PDB entry 9D3S | electron microscopy, 3.10 A resolution | chains C and I of the 10 polymer chains in the assembly

Chain C:
Protein: Histone H2A type 2-A
Organism: Homo sapiens
UniProtKB: Q6FI13 (H2A2A_HUMAN); residues 14-118 here correspond to UniProt positions 15-119 (UniProt number = residue number + 1)
Amino-acid sequence (105 residues; each row starts with the number of its first residue):
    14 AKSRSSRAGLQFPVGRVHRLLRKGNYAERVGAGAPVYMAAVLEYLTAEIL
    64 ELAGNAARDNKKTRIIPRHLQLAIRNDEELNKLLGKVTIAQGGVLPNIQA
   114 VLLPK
From the paper describing this entry:
  - binding site for 5S rDNA (noncoding strand) (chain I): Arg77

Chain I:
Molecule: 5S rDNA (noncoding strand)
Organism: Xenopus borealis
Sequence (123 nucleotides; each row starts with the number of its first residue; numbers below 1 keep their minus sign (DC-72 is residue -72)):
   -72 CTTGTTTTCCTGCCTGGGGGAAAAGACCCTGGCATGGGGAGGAGCTGGGC
   -22 CCCCCCCAGAAGGCAGCACAAGGGGAGGAAAAGTCAGCCTTGTGCTCGCC
    28 TACGGCCATACCACCCTGAAAGT

How chain C and chain I interact:
Contacting residue pairs - 10 pairs, chain C then chain I:
  Lys15(C) - DT-43(I)  phosphate contact
  Lys15(C) - DG-42(I)  hydrogen bond to the phosphate
  Ser16(C) - DT-43(I)  phosphate contact
  Arg17(C) - DT-43(I)  salt bridge to the phosphate
  Val27(C) - DT-43(I)  phosphate contact
  Gly28(C) - DT-43(I)  phosphate contact
  Arg29(C) - DC-44(I)  phosphate contact
  Arg32(C) - DC-44(I)  salt bridge to the phosphate
  Arg42(C) - DG-35(I)  salt bridge to the phosphate
  Arg77(C) - DG-54(I)  salt bridge to the phosphate
Other interface residues (no listed pair), chain C (10 interface residues in all): Ala14
Other interface residues (no listed pair), chain I (8 interface residues in all): DG-55, DG-53, DC-45

Overview:
10 residues of chain C and 8 residues of chain I are in contact, with 1 hydrogen bond and 4 salt bridges.
Polar contacts include Lys15(C)-DG-42(I), Arg17(C)-DT-43(I) and Arg32(C)-DC-44(I). From the paper: a binding
site for 5S rDNA (noncoding strand) (chain I) at Arg77(C).
Here chain C is Histone H2A type 2-A (Homo sapiens) and chain I is 5S rDNA (noncoding strand) (Xenopus
borealis). Entry 9D3S (147-bp 5S rDNA nucleosome - open I (open on the downstream side)) was determined by
electron microscopy together with 9D3K, 9D3L, 9D3N, 9D3O, 9D3Q, 9D3R and 9D3T from the same study.
